6ZYZ - chains B and D of the 4 polymer chains in the assembly; structure by X-ray diffraction, 2.27 A resolution.

== Chain B (and D) ==
Molecule: Borneol dehydrogenase from salvia rosmarinus
Organism: Salvia rosmarinus
Notes: chain D of this document is another copy of the same molecule, construct and numbering; everything in this record applies to it too
Sequence (290 residues; numbered -20 to 269; the number before each row is that of its first residue; numbers below 1 keep their minus sign (Met-20 is residue -20)):
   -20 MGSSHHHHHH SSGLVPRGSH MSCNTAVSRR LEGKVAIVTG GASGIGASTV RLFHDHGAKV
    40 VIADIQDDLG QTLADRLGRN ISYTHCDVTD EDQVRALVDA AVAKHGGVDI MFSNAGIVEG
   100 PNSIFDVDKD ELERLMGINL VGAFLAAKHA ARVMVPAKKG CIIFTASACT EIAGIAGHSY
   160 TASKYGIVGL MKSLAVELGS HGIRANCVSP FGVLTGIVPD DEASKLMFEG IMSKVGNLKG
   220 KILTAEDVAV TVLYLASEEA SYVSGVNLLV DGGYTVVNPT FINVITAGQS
Unresolved in the structure: -20 to 7, 266-269 (chain D: -20 to 7, 267-269)
Small-molecule neighbours:
  - NAD (nicotinamide-adenine-dinucleotide): Gly19, Gly20, Ala21, Ser22, Gly23, Ile24, Asp43, Ile44, Gln45, Cys65, Asp66, Val67, Asn93, Ala94, Gly95, Ile96, Val97, Ile117, Thr144, Ala145, Ser146, Tyr159, Lys163, Pro189, Phe190, Gly191, Val192, Thr194
  - pentaerythritol propoxylate (5/4 po/oh) (PXN; (2S)-1-[3-{[(2R)-2-hydroxypropyl]oxy}-2,2-bis({[(2R)-2-hydroxypropyl]oxy}methyl)propoxy]propan-2-ol): Ser172, Val175, Glu176, Ser179
What the authors report for this chain:
  - binding site for NAD: Val97, Phe190, Gly191, Ile196
  - binding site for pentaerythritol propoxylate (5/4 po/oh): Ala155
  - catalytic residues: Ser146, Tyr159, Lys163 (by similarity / conservation)
  - mutagenesis - S146A, Y159A: abolished catalytic activity
  - specificity-determining residues: Val97, Gly99, Gly191
  - mutagenesis - G191F: decreased catalytic activity on exo-1 a

== Chain B / chain D interface ==
Contacting residue pairs (41; chain B residue first):
  Pro100(B) with Phe260(D)
  Ile151(B) with Ile151(D), hydrophobic; Thr254(D); Val255(D); Val256(D); Asn257(D)
  Ala152(B) with Val255(D), hydrogen bond (backbone-backbone); Val256(D); Asn257(D), hydrogen bond (backbone-backbone)
  Gly153(B) with Phe260(D); Ile261(D)
  Lys213(B) with Thr259(D)
  Val214(B) with Thr259(D); Phe260(D), hydrophobic; Val263(D), hydrophobic
  Tyr253(B) with Asn257(D), hydrogen bond (side chain-backbone); Thr259(D); Phe260(D), hydrogen bond (side chain-backbone)
  Thr254(B) with Ile151(D)
  Val255(B) with Ile151(D); Ala152(D), hydrogen bond (backbone-backbone)
  Val256(B) with Ile151(D); Ala152(D); Asn257(D), hydrogen bond (backbone-side chain)
  Asn257(B) with Ile151(D); Ala152(D), hydrogen bond (backbone-backbone); Tyr253(D), hydrogen bond (backbone-side chain); Val256(D), hydrogen bond (side chain-backbone); Pro258(D)
  Pro258(B) with Asn257(D); Thr259(D)
  Thr259(B) with Val214(D); Tyr253(D), hydrogen bond (backbone-side chain); Pro258(D)
  Phe260(B) with Pro100(D), hydrophobic; Gly153(D); Val214(D), hydrophobic; Tyr253(D), hydrogen bond (backbone-side chain)
  Ile261(B) with Pro100(D), hydrophobic; Gly153(D)
  Val263(B) with Val214(D), hydrophobic
Other interface residues (no listed pair), chain B (18 interface residues in all): Ile154, Ile264
Other interface residues (no listed pair), chain D (18 interface residues in all): Ile154, Ile210, Lys213

== Overview ==
The chain B/chain D interface involves 18 residues from each chain; the contacts include 11 hydrogen bonds.
Polar contacts include Tyr253(B)-Asn257(D), Tyr253(B)-Phe260(D) and Val256(B)-Asn257(D). Bound to chain B:
pentaerythritol propoxylate (5/4 po/oh) and NAD. From the paper: catalytic residues Ser146(B), Tyr159(B) and
Lys163(B); S146A and Y159A of chain B abolish catalytic activity.
Both chains are Borneol dehydrogenase from salvia rosmarinus (Salvia rosmarinus). Entry 6ZYZ (Structure of the
borneol dehydrogenases of Salvia rosmarinus with NAD+) was determined by X-ray diffraction (same publication
as 6ZZ0 and 6ZZT).
